Entry 7C0M (electron microscopy, 3.90 A resolution); this record covers chains C and J of the 22 polymer chains in the assembly.

[Chain C]
Name: Histone H2A type 1-B/E
Organism: Homo sapiens
UniProtKB: P04908 (H2A1B_HUMAN); residues 1-129 here correspond to UniProt positions 2-130 (UniProt number = residue number + 1)
Amino-acid sequence (133 residues; row label = number of the first residue in the row; numbers below 1 keep their minus sign (Gly-3 is residue -3)):
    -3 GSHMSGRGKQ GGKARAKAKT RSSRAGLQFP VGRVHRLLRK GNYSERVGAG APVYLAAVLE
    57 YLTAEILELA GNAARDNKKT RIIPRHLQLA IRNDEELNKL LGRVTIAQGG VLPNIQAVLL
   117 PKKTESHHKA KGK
Unresolved in the structure: -3 to 15, 119-129
Sequence notes: expression tag (-3 to 0)
Curated features (UniProtKB/Swiss-Prot):
  - modified residue: Ser1 (N-acetylserine), Arg3 (Citrulline), Lys5 (N6-(2-hydroxyisobutyryl)lysine), Lys9 (N6-(2-hydroxyisobutyryl)lysine), Lys13 (N6-(beta-hydroxybutyryl)lysine), Lys36 (N6-(2-hydroxyisobutyryl)lysine), Lys74 (N6-(2-hydroxyisobutyryl)lysine), Lys75 (N6-(2-hydroxyisobutyryl)lysine), Lys95 (N6-(2-hydroxyisobutyryl)lysine), Gln104 (N5-methylglutamine), Lys118 (N6-(2-hydroxyisobutyryl)lysine), Lys119 (N6-crotonyllysine), Thr120 (Phosphothreonine), Lys125 (N6-crotonyllysine)
  - cross-link (Glycyl lysine isopeptide (Lys-Gly)): Lys13 (interchain with G-Cter in ubiquitin), Lys15 (interchain with G-Cter in ubiquitin), Lys119 (interchain with G-Cter in ubiquitin)
From the paper describing this entry:
  - mutagenesis - E56T/E61T/E64T/D90S/E91T/E92T: abolished binding to Cyclic GMP-AMP synthase

[Chain J]
Molecule: 145-nt DNA strand
Organism: synthetic construct
Sequence (145 nucleotides; row label = number of the first residue in the row):
     1 ATCGATGTAT ATATCTGACA CGTGCCTGGA GACTAGGGAG TAATCCCCTT GGCGGTTAAA
    61 ACGCGGGGGA CAGCGCGTAC GTGCGTTTAA GCGGTGCTAG AGCTGTCTAC GACCAATTGA
   121 GCGGCCTCGG CACCGGGATT CTGAT

[Interface between chain C and chain J]
Residue-residue contacts (13; chain C residue first):
  Arg29(C) - DC122(J)  salt bridge to the phosphate
  Arg42(C) - DG111(J)  sugar contact
  Arg42(C) - DA112(J)  phosphate contact
  Val43(C) - DG111(J)  sugar contact
  Val43(C) - DA112(J)  hydrogen bond to the phosphate
  Gly44(C) - DG111(J)  phosphate contact
  Ala45(C) - DG111(J)  phosphate contact
  Lys75(C) - DC131(J)  phosphate contact
  Lys75(C) - DA132(J)  salt bridge to the phosphate
  Thr76(C) - DG130(J)  hydrogen bond to the phosphate
  Thr76(C) - DC131(J)  hydrogen bond to the phosphate
  Arg77(C) - DG130(J)  sugar contact
  Arg77(C) - DC131(J)  hydrogen bond to the phosphate
Interface residues without a listed pair, chain C (11 interface residues in all): Thr16, His31, Glu41
Interface residues without a listed pair, chain J (8 interface residues in all): DA120, DG121

[Summary]
11 residues of chain C face 8 of chain J across their interface; the contacts include 4 hydrogen bonds and 2
salt bridges. Among the polar pairs are Val43(C)-DA112(J), Thr76(C)-DG130(J) and Thr76(C)-DC131(J). From the
paper: E56T/E61T/E64T/D90S/E91T/E92T of chain C abolish binding to Cyclic GMP-AMP synthase.
Chain C is Histone H2A type 1-B/E (Homo sapiens) and chain J is a 145-nt DNA strand (synthetic construct); the
structure, Human cGAS-nucleosome complex, was determined by electron microscopy.
